PDB entry 3QLS | X-ray diffraction, 1.73 A resolution | chain A

== Chain A ==
Name: Putative uncharacterized protein CaJ7.0360
Source organism: Candida albicans
UniProt: Q5A5E0 (Q5A5E0_CANAL); numbering as in UniProt (aligned over 3-192)
Sequence (192 residues; numbered 1 to 192; the number before each row is that of its first residue):
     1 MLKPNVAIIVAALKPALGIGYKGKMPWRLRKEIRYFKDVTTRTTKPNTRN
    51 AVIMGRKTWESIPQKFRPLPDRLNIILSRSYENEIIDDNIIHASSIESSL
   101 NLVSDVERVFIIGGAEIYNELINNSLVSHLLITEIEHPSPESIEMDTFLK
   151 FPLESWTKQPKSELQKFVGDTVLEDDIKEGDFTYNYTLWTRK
Differences from the reference sequence: expression tag (1-2)
Small-molecule neighbours:
  - 55V (6-methyl-5-[3-methyl-3-(3,4,5-trimethoxyphenyl)but-1-yn-1-yl]pyrimidine-2,4-diamine): Ile9, Val10, Ala11, Met25, Glu32, Ile33, Phe36, Thr58, Ser61, Ile62, Pro63, Phe66, Leu69, Ile112, Tyr118, Thr133
  - glycine (GLY): Asn5, Val6, Ala7, Arg108, Val109, Ser128, His129, Phe167
  - NADPH (NDP; NADPH dihydro-nicotinamide-adenine-dinucleotide phosphate): Val10, Ala11, Ile19, Gly20, Tyr21, Gly23, Lys24, Met25, Trp27, Gly55, Arg56, Lys57, Thr58, Leu77, Ser78, Arg79, Ser80, Ser94, Ile112, Gly113, Gly114, Ala115, Glu116, Ile117, Tyr118, Glu120, Thr147

== In short ==
Chain A binds NADPH, compound 55V and glycine.
Chain A is Putative uncharacterized protein CaJ7.0360 (Candida albicans); the structure, Candida albicans
dihydrofolate reductase complexed with NADPH and
6-methyl-5-[3-methyl-3-(3,4,5-trimethoxyphenyl)but-1-yn-1-yl]pyrimidine-2,4-diamine (UCP115A), was determined
by X-ray diffraction, deposited together with 3QLR, 3QLW, 3QLX, 3QLY and 3QLZ.
